Entry 6S0Y (X-ray diffraction, 1.81 A resolution); this record covers chains A and C.

[Chain A]
Protein: M2e-VHH-23m
From: Lama glama
Notes: antibody fragment or engineered binder
Sequence (123 residues; numbered 1 to 123; the number before each row is that of its first residue):
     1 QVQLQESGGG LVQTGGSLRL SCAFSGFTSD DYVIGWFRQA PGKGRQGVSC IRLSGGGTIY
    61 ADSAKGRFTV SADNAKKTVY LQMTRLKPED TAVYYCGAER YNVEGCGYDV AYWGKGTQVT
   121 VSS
Not modelled in the structure: 1, 28-29
Disulfides: Cys22-Cys96, Cys50-Cys106

[Chain C]
Protein: Matrix protein 2
UniProt: B2VLW8 (B2VLW8_9INFA); residue numbers follow UniProt; this construct covers 1-23
Sequence (23 residues; each row starts with the number of its first residue):
     1 MSLLTEVETP IRNEWGCRCN DSS
Not modelled in the structure: 1-5, 20-23
Reported in the primary citation:
  - mutagenesis - E14A: decreased binding to M2e-VHH-23m (chain A)

[Interface between chain A and chain C]
Residue-residue contacts (34; chain A residue first):
  Phe37(A) - Val7(C)  hydrophobic
  Gly44(A) - Glu8(C)
  Arg45(A) - Glu6(C)  salt bridge
  Arg45(A) - Val7(C)
  Arg45(A) - Glu8(C)  hydrogen bond (backbone-backbone)
  Arg45(A) - Thr9(C)  hydrogen bond (backbone-backbone)
  Gln46(A) - Glu8(C)  hydrogen bond
  Gln46(A) - Thr9(C)  hydrogen bond
  Gly47(A) - Thr9(C)  hydrogen bond (backbone-backbone)
  Gly47(A) - Ile11(C)
  Val48(A) - Ile11(C)
  Ser49(A) - Ile11(C)
  Cys50(A) - Ile11(C)  hydrophobic
  Ile59(A) - Ile11(C)  hydrophobic
  Ile59(A) - Arg12(C)
  Ile59(A) - Asn13(C)
  Tyr60(A) - Ile11(C)
  Ala61(A) - Ile11(C)
  Val103(A) - Asn13(C)  hydrogen bond (backbone-side chain)
  Glu104(A) - Arg12(C)  salt bridge
  Glu104(A) - Asn13(C)  hydrogen bond (backbone-backbone)
  Glu104(A) - Gly16(C)
  Glu104(A) - Cys17(C)  hydrogen bond (side chain-backbone)
  Glu104(A) - Arg18(C)  hydrogen bond (side chain-backbone)
  Gly105(A) - Ile11(C)
  Gly105(A) - Asn13(C)
  Cys106(A) - Pro10(C)
  Cys106(A) - Ile11(C)  hydrogen bond (backbone-backbone)
  Gly107(A) - Val7(C)
  Gly107(A) - Pro10(C)
  Tyr108(A) - Pro10(C)  hydrophobic
  Tyr108(A) - Arg12(C)
  Trp113(A) - Glu6(C)
  Trp113(A) - Val7(C)  hydrophobic
Interface residues without a listed pair, chain A (19 interface residues in all): Val110
From the paper, about this interface:
  - residue pairs: Phe37(A)-Val7(C), Arg45(A)-Glu8(C) (hydrogen bond), Val48(A)-Ile11(C) (backbone contact), Ser49(A)-Ile11(C) (backbone contact), Thr9(C)-Gly47(A) (hydrogen bond)
  - epitope / paratope residues, chain A: Phe37(A), Arg45(A), Gln46(A), Gly47(A), Val48(A), Ser49(A)
  - epitope / paratope residues, chain C: Glu6(C), Val7(C), Glu8(C), Thr9(C), Pro10(C), Ile11(C), Arg12(C), Asn13(C)
  - hot spots on chain C (mutagenesis) - I11A: abolished binding to M2e-VHH-23m (chain A)
  - hot spots on chain C (mutagenesis) - V7A: decreased binding to M2e-VHH-23m (chain A)

[Summary]
The interface between chain A and chain C involves 19 residues on one side and 11 on the other, with 10
hydrogen bonds and 2 salt bridges. Polar pairs include Arg45(A)-Glu6(C), Glu104(A)-Arg12(C) and
Gln46(A)-Glu8(C). The authors report a contact between Phe37(A) and Val7(C); hydrogen bonds between Arg45(A)
and Glu8(C) and Thr9(C) and Gly47(A); backbone contacts between Val48(A) and Ile11(C) and Ser49(A) and
Ile11(C). From the paper: E14A and V7A of chain C reduce binding to M2e-VHH-23m (chain A); epitope/paratope
residues Phe37(A), Arg45(A) and Glu6(C) among others.
Here chain A is M2e-VHH-23m (Lama glama) and chain C is Matrix protein 2. Entry 6S0Y (Nanobody targeting
influenza A matrix protein 2 ectodomain (M2e)) was determined by X-ray diffraction.
